PDB entry 8EWI | electron microscopy, 3.50 A resolution | chains B and D of the 4 polymer chains in the assembly

[Chain B (and D)]
Name: E3 ubiquitin-protein ligase UBR5
Source organism: Homo sapiens
Notes: EC 2.3.2.26; chain D of this document is another copy of the same molecule, construct and numbering; everything in this record applies to it too
UniProtKB: O95071 (UBR5_HUMAN); residue numbers follow UniProt; this construct covers 1-2799
Chain sequence (2799 residues; numbered 1 to 2799; the number before each row is that of its first residue):
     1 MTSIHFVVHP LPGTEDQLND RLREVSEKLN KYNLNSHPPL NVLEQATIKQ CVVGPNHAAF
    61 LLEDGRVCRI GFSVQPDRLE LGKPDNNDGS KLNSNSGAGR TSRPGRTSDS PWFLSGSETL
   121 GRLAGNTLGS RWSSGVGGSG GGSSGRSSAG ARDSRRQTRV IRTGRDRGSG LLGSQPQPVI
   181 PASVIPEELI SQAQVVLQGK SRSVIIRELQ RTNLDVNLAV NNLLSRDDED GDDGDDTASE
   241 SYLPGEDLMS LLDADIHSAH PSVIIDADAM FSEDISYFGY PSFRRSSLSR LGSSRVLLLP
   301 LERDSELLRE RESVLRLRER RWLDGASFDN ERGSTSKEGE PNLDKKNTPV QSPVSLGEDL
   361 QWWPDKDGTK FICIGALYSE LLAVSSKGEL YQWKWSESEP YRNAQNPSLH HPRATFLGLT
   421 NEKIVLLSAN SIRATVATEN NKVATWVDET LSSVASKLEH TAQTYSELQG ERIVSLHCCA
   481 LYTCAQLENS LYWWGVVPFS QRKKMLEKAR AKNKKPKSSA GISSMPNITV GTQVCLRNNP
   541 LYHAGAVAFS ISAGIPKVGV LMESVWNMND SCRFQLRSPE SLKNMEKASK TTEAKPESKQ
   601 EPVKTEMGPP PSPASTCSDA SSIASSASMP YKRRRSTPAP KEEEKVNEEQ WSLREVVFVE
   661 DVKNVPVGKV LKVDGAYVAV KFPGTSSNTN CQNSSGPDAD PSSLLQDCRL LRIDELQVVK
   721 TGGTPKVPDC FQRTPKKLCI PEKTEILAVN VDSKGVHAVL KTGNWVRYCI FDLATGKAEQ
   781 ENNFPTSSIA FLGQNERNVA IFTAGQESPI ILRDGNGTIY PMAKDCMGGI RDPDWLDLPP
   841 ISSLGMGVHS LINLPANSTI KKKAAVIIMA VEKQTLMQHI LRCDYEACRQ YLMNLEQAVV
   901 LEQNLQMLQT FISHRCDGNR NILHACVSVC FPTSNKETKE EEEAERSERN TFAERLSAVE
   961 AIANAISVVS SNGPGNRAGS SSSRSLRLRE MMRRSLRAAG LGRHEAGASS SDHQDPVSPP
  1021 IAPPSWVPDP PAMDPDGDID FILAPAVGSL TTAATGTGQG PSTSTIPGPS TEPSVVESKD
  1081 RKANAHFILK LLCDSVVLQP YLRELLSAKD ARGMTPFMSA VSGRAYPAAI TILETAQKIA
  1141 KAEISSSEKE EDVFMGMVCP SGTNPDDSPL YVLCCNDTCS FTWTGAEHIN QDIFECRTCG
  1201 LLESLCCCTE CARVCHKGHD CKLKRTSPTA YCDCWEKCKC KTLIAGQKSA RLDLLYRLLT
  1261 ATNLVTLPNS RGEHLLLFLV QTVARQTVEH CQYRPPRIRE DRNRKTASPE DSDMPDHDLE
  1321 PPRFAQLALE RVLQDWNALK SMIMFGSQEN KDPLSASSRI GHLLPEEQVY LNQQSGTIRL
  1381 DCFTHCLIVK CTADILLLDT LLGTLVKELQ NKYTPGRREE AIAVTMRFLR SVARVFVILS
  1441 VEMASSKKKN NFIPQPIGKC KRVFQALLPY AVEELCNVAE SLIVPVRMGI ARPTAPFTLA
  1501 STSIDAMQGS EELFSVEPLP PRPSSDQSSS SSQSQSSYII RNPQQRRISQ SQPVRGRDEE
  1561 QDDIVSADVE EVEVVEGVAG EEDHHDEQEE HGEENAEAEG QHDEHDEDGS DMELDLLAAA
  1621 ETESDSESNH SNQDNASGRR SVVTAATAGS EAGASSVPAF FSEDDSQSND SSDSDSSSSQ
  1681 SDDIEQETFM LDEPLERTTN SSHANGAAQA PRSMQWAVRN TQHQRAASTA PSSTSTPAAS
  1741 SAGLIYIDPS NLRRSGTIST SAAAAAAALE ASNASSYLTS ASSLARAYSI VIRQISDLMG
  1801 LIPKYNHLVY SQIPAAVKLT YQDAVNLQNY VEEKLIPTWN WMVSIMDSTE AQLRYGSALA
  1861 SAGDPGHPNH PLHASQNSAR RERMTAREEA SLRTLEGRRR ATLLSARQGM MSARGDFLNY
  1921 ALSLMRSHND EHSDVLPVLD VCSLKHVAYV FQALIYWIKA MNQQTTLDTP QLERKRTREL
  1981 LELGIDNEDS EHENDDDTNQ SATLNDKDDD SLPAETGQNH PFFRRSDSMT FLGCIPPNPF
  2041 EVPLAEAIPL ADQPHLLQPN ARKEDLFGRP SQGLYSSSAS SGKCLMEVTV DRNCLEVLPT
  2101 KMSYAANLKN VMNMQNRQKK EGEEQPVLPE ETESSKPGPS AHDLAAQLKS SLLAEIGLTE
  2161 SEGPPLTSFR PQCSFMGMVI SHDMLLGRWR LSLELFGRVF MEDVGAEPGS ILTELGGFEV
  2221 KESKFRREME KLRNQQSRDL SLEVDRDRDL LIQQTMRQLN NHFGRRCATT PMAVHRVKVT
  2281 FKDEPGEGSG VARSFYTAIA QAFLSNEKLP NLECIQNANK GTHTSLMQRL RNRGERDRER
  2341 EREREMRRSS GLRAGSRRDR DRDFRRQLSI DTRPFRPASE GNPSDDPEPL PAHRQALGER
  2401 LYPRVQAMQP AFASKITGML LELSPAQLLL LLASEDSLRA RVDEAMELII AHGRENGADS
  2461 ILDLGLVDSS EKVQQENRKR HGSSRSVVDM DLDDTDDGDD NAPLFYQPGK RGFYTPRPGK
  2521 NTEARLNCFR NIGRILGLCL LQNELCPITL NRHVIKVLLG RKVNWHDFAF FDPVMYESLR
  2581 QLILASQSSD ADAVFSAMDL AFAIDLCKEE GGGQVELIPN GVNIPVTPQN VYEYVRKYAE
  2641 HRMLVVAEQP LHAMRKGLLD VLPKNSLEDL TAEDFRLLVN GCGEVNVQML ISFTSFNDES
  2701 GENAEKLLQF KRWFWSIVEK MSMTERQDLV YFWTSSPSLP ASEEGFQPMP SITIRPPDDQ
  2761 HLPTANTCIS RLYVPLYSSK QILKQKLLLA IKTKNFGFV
Unresolved in the structure: 80-351, 584-646, 937-1075, 1300-1309, 1526-1689, 1721-1772, 1882-1910, 1967-2014, 2104-2163, 2318-2499, 2795-2799
Curated features (UniProtKB/Swiss-Prot):
  - zinc finger: Asp1177 to Ala1245 (UBR-type)
  - active site: Cys2768 (Glycyl thioester intermediate)
  - binding site (Zn(2+)): Cys1179, Cys1196, Cys1199, Cys1208, Cys1211, Cys1215, His1216, His1219, Cys1232, Cys1234, Cys1240
  - modified residue: Thr2 (N-acetylthreonine), Ser110 (Phosphoserine), Ser327 (Phosphoserine), Ser352 (Phosphoserine), Ser578 (Phosphoserine), Ser612 (Phosphoserine), Thr637 (Phosphothreonine), Ser808 (Phosphoserine), Ser928 (Phosphoserine), Ser1018 (Phosphoserine), Thr1115 (Phosphothreonine), Thr1135 (Phosphothreonine), Ser1227 (Phosphoserine), Ser1308 (Phosphoserine), Ser1355 (Phosphoserine), Ser1375 (Phosphoserine), Ser1481 (Phosphoserine), Ser1549 (Phosphoserine), Thr1736 (Phosphothreonine), Ser1741 (Phosphoserine) and 14 more in UniProt
  - mutagenesis: Val196 (V196K: Abolished binding to ubiquitin, leading to strongly reduced E3 ubiquitin-protein ligase activity), Leu214 (L214N: Does not affect binding to ubiquitin), Leu218 (L218K: Does not affect binding to ubiquitin), Leu224 (L224K: Abolished binding to ubiquitin), Arg1914 (R1914D: Impaired tetramerization), Arg1926 (R1926D: Impaired tetramerization), Glu1931 (E1931R: Impaired tetramerization), Tyr2576 (Y2576A: Reduced but not abolished E3 ubiquitin-protein ligase activity), Phe2732 (F2732A: Strongly reduced E3 ubiquitin-protein ligase activity), Cys2768 (C2768A/S: Loss of E3 ubiquitin-protein ligase activity), Ala2790 (A2790W: Strongly reduced E3 ubiquitin-protein ligase activity)
Ion coordination: Zn2+ site 1: Cys1179, Cys1208, Cys1211, Cys1232; Zn2+ site 2: Cys1196, Cys1199, His1216, His1219; Zn2+ site 3: Cys1211, Cys1215, Cys1234, Cys1240
From the paper describing this entry:
  - self-association interface (contacts with another copy of this molecule); pairs are residue here / residue on that copy: Asp674-Leu710 (hydrogen bond)
  - catalytic residues: Cys2768 (citing earlier work)
  - mutagenesis - V196K, L224K, Y2576A, F2732A, A2790W: decreased catalytic activity
  - mutagenesis - C2768S: abolished catalytic activity on PEPCK1
  - mutagenesis - C2768S: abolished catalytic activity (Ub discharge activity from E2)
  - mutagenesis - F2732A: abolished catalytic activity

[Chain B / chain D interface]
Contacting residue pairs (24; chain B residue first):
  Lys672(B) with Leu705(D)
  Tyr677(B) with Tyr677(D)
  Ala699(B) with Pro701(D)
  Pro701(B) with Ala699(D); Asp700(D); Pro701(D); Leu704(D); Leu705(D)
  Ser702(B) with Leu704(D)
  Leu704(B) with Ser702(D); Leu705(D)
  Leu705(B) with Leu671(D), hydrophobic; Leu704(D); Leu705(D); Cys708(D), hydrophobic
  Gln706(B) with Lys672(D), hydrogen bond (backbone-side chain)
  Cys708(B) with Lys672(D), hydrogen bond (backbone-side chain)
  Arg709(B) with Lys672(D); Asp674(D), salt bridge
  Leu710(B) with Asp674(D); Tyr677(D), hydrophobic; Val678(D); Ala679(D), hydrophobic; Leu710(D), hydrophobic
Other interface residues (no listed pair), chain B (13 interface residues in all): Asp674, Asp707
Other interface residues (no listed pair), chain D (15 interface residues in all): Gln706

[Overview]
13 residues of chain B face 15 of chain D across their interface; the contacts include 2 hydrogen bonds and 1
salt bridge. Among the polar pairs are Arg709(B)-Asp674(D), Gln706(B)-Lys672(D) and Cys708(B)-Lys672(D). From
the paper: the catalytic residue Cys2768(B); V196K, L224K and Y2576A of chain B, among others, reduce
catalytic activity; 6 substitutions were tested in all.
Chain B and chain D are both E3 ubiquitin-protein ligase UBR5 (Homo sapiens); the structure, Structure of the
human UBR5 HECT-type E3 ubiquitin ligase in a tetrameric form, was determined by electron microscopy (same
publication as 8D4X and 8E0Q).
